PDB entry 9DCZ | X-ray diffraction, 2.90 A resolution | chains A and B

Chain A:
Name: Designed allosteric facilitated dissociation switch AS1 H
From: synthetic construct
Chain sequence (263 residues; row label = number of the first residue in the row; numbers below 1 keep their minus sign (Met-2 is residue -2)):
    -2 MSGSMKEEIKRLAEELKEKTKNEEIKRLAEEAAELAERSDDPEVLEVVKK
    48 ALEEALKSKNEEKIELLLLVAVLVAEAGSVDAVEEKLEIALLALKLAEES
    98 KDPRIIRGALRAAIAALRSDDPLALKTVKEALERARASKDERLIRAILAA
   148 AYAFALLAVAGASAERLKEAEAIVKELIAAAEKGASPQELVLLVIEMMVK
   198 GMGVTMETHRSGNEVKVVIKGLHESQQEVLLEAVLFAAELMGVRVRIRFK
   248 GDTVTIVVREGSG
Unresolved in the structure: -2 to 2, 258-260
Modified positions: Lys3, Lys7, Lys14, Lys16, Lys18, Lys23, Lys46, Lys47, Lys54, Lys56, Lys60, Lys83, Lys92, Lys98, Lys123, Lys126, Lys136, Lys165, Lys172, Lys180, Lys197, Lys213, Lys217, Lys247 (N-dimethyl-lysine; MLY)

Chain B:
Name: Designed allosteric facilitated dissociation switch AS1 T
From: synthetic construct
Chain sequence (130 residues; each row starts with the number of its first residue; numbers below 1 keep their minus sign (Met-2 is residue -2)):
    -2 MSGEEAVRRRFEELLREALAFRERTGGRRETLEHAVRLARELAEFAASHP
    48 EFNRQEAVLLAIELMVRAMGVTMETHRSGNEVKVVIKGLNIDEQVALYRA
    98 VRETSKIMGVETEIEVEGDTQTIVVREGSG
Unresolved in the structure: -2 to -1, 125-127
Modified positions: Lys80 (N-dimethyl-lysine; MLY); Lys84 (N-dimethyl-lysine; MLY); Lys103 (N-dimethyl-lysine; MLY)

Interface between chain A and chain B:
Pairs across the interface (40):
  Lys18(A) - Phe18(B)
  Lys18(A) - Arg21(B)
  Lys18(A) - Gly23(B)
  Lys18(A) - Glu27(B)
  Asn19(A) - Glu27(B)  hydrogen bond
  Glu20(A) - Glu27(B)  hydrogen bond (backbone-side chain)
  Glu58(A) - Gly24(B)
  Glu58(A) - Arg25(B)  hydrogen bond (side chain-backbone)
  Glu58(A) - Arg26(B)  hydrogen bond (side chain-backbone)
  Glu58(A) - Glu27(B)
  Glu59(A) - Arg26(B)  salt bridge
  Glu62(A) - Arg26(B)  salt bridge
  Arg108(A) - Arg26(B)
  Arg108(A) - Asp89(B)  salt bridge
  Glu221(A) - Arg99(B)  salt bridge
  Glu221(A) - Lys103(B)
  Gln224(A) - Tyr95(B)  hydrogen bond
  Gln224(A) - Arg99(B)  hydrogen bond
  Glu225(A) - Tyr95(B)
  Glu225(A) - Arg96(B)
  Leu228(A) - Tyr95(B)  hydrophobic
  Glu229(A) - Val92(B)
  Leu232(A) - Ile88(B)
  Leu232(A) - Gln91(B)
  Glu236(A) - Ile88(B)
  Val242(A) - Val113(B)
  Val242(A) - Glu114(B)
  Arg243(A) - Glu112(B)
  Arg243(A) - Val113(B)
  Arg243(A) - Glu114(B)
  Ile244(A) - Ile111(B)
  Ile244(A) - Glu112(B)
  Ile244(A) - Val113(B)  hydrogen bond (backbone-backbone)
  Arg245(A) - Ile111(B)
  Arg245(A) - Glu112(B)  salt bridge
  Phe246(A) - Tyr95(B)
  Phe246(A) - Arg99(B)
  Phe246(A) - Glu110(B)
  Phe246(A) - Ile111(B)  hydrogen bond (backbone-backbone)
  Lys247(A) - Glu110(B)
Also at the interface, not in a pair above, chain B (22 interface residues in all): Thr109, Gly115

Summary:
20 residues of chain A and 22 residues of chain B are in contact; the contacts include 8 hydrogen bonds and 5
salt bridges. Polar pairs include Glu59(A)-Arg26(B), Glu62(A)-Arg26(B) and Arg108(A)-Asp89(B).
Here chain A is Designed allosteric facilitated dissociation switch AS1 H and chain B is Designed allosteric
facilitated dissociation switch AS1 T, both from synthetic construct. Entry 9DCZ (Designed allosteric
facilitated dissociation switch AS1 in complex state TH with methylated lysines, crystal #1) was determined by
X-ray diffraction, deposited together with 9DCY, 9DD0, 9DD1, 9DD3 and 9OLQ.
